Entry 1QQP (X-ray diffraction, 1.90 A resolution); this record covers chains 2 and 3 of the 4 polymer chains in the assembly.

Chain 2:
Protein: Protein (genome polyprotein)
Organism: Foot-and-mouth disease virus
Reference sequence: P03305 (POLG_FMDVO); residues 1-218 here correspond to UniProt positions 287-504 (UniProt number = residue number + 286)
Amino-acid sequence (218 residues; row label = number of the first residue in the row):
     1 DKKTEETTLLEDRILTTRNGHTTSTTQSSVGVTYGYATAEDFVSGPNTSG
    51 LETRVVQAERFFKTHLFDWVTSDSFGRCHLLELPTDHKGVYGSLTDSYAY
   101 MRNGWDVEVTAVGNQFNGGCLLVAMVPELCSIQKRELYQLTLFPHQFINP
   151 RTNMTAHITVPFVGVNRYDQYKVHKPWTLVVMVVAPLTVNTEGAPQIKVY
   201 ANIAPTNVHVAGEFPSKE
Not modelled in the structure: 5-6
Small-molecule neighbours: n,O6-disulfo-glucosamine (SGN; 2-deoxy-6-O-sulfo-2-(sulfoamino)-alpha-D-glucopyranose): K134, R135, Y138

Chain 3:
Protein: Protein (genome polyprotein)
Organism: Foot-and-mouth disease virus
Reference sequence: P03305 (POLG_FMDVO); residues 1-220 here correspond to UniProt positions 505-724 (UniProt number = residue number + 504)
Amino-acid sequence (220 residues; row label = number of the first residue in the row):
     1 GIFPVACSDGYGGLVTTDPKTADPVYGKVFNPPRNQLPGRFTNLLDVAEA
    51 CPTFLRFEGGVPYVTTKTDSDRVLAQFDMSLAAKHMSNTFLAGLAQYYTQ
   101 YSGTINLHFMFTGPTDAKARYMVAYAPPGMEPPKTPEAAAHCIHAEWDTG
   151 LNSKFTFSIPYLSAADYTYTASDVAETTNVQGWVCLFQITHGKADGDALV
   201 VLASAGKDFELRLPVDARAE
Small-molecule neighbours:
  - 2-O-sulfo-alpha-L-idopyranuronic acid (IDS): R56, G59, G60, K84
  - n,O6-disulfo-glucosamine (SGN; 2-deoxy-6-O-sulfo-2-(sulfoamino)-alpha-D-glucopyranose), molecule 1: R56, G60, N88
  - n,O6-disulfo-glucosamine (SGN), molecule 2: R56, F57, E58, G59, G60, K84

How chain 2 and chain 3 interact:
Residue-residue contacts - 46 pairs, chain 2 then chain 3:
  P46(2) with Y161(3); D166(3)
  N47(2) with Y161(3); L162(3); S163(3), hydrogen bond (side chain-backbone); A164(3), hydrogen bond (side chain-backbone); A165(3); D166(3)
  T48(2) with L162(3)
  S49(2) with Y161(3), hydrogen bond (side chain-backbone)
  L51(2) with P160(3), hydrophobic
  A99(2) with P127(3), hydrophobic; P128(3)
  Y100(2) with P128(3); L162(3); S163(3); A164(3)
  N166(2) with A164(3); A165(3)
  R167(2) with A164(3); D166(3), salt bridge
  Y168(2) with A164(3)
  Q170(2) with A164(3)
  G212(2) with P127(3); L162(3)
  E213(2) with P127(3); H141(3); C142(3); I143(3)
  F214(2) with P127(3), hydrophobic; P128(3); G129(3); M130(3), hydrophobic; H141(3); C142(3)
  P215(2) with M130(3); E131(3); P133(3), hydrophobic; A138(3); C142(3)
  S216(2) with A138(3), hydrogen bond (backbone-backbone); H141(3)
  E218(2) with T135(3); E137(3); A138(3); H141(3), salt bridge
Interface residues without a listed pair, chain 2 (20 interface residues in all): K172, A211, K217

Summary:
Chain 2 and chain 3 form an interface of 20 and 19 residues respectively, with 4 hydrogen bonds and 2 salt
bridges. Polar contacts include R167(2)-D166(3), E218(2)-H141(3) and N47(2)-S163(3). One
n,O6-disulfo-glucosamine molecule and one 2-O-sulfo-alpha-L-idopyranuronic acid molecule are bound between
chain 2 and chain 3.
Here chain 2 is Protein (genome polyprotein) and chain 3 is Protein (genome polyprotein), both from
Foot-and-mouth disease virus. Entry 1QQP (Foot-and-mouth disease virus/ oligosaccharide receptor complex) was
determined by X-ray diffraction.
